PDB entry 6PRC | X-ray diffraction, 2.30 A resolution | chains C and M of the 4 polymer chains in the assembly

[Chain C]
Protein: Photosynthetic reaction center
From: Blastochloris viridis
UniProt: P07173 (CYCR_RHOVI); residues 1-336 here correspond to UniProt positions 21-356 (UniProt number = residue number + 20)
Amino-acid sequence (336 residues; each row starts with the number of its first residue):
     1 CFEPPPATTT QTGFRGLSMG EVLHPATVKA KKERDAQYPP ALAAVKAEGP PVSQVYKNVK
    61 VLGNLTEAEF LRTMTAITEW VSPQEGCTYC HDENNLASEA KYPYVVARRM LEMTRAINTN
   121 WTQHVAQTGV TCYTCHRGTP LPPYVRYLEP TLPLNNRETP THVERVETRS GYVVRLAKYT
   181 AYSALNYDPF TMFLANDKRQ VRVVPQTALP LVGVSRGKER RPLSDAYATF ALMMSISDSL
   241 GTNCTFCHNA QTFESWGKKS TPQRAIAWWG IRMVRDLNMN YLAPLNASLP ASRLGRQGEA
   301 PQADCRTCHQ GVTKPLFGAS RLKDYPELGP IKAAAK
Disordered / not traced: 333-336
UniProt features mapped onto this chain:
  - binding site (heme): M74, C87, C90, H91, M110, H124, C132, C135, H136, M233, C244, C247, H248, C305, C308, H309
  - site: C1 (Not N-palmitoylated)
  - lipidation: C1 (S-diacylglycerol cysteine)
Glycans and other covalent adducts: heme (HEM) linked to C87, C90, C132, C135, C244, C247, C305, C308
Bound ions: heme Fe (4 sites), coordinated by M74, H91, M110, H124, H136, M233, H248, H309
Residues lining bound ligands:
  - heme (HEM), molecule 1: Y56, K57, N58, V59, K60, V61, L62, F70, L71, M74, T75, I77, T78, S82, G86, H91, L96, A97, P103, Y104, A107, R108, L111
  - heme (HEM), molecule 2: I77, V81, Y89, Y102, P103, V106, A107, M110, L111, M113, T114, V130, T131, H136, P140, L141, P142, V145, L277, L282, L289, R293, P301, Q302, T307, L328
  - heme (HEM), molecule 3: I117, H124, V125, A126, T128, G129, V130, T134, L194, I236, L240, F246, Q263, I266, A267, G270, I271, M273, V274, L277, D304, H309, T313, K314, P315, G318
  - heme (HEM), molecule 4: V201, R202, V203, V204, Q206, T229, F230, M233, M234, I236, S237, L240, T242, N243, F246, H248, F253, E254, W256, Q263, R264, A267, W268, I271, R272

[Chain M]
Protein: Photosynthetic reaction center
From: Blastochloris viridis
UniProt: P06010 (RCEM_RHOVI); numbering as in UniProt (aligned over 1-323)
Amino-acid sequence (323 residues; each row starts with the number of its first residue):
     1 ADYQTIYTQI QARGPHITVS GEWGDNDRVG KPFYSYWLGK IGDAQIGPIY LGASGIAAFA
    61 FGSTAILIIL FNMAAEVHFD PLQFFRQFFW LGLYPPKAQY GMGIPPLHDG GWWLMAGLFM
   121 TLSLGSWWIR VYSRARALGL GTHIAWNFAA AIFFVLCIGC IHPTLVGSWS EGVPFGIWPH
   181 IDWLTAFSIR YGNFYYCPWH GFSIGFAYGC GLLFAAHGAT ILAVARFGGD REIEQITDRG
   241 TAVERAALFW RWTIGFNATI ESVHRWGWFF SLMVMVSASV GILLTGTFVD NWYLWCVKHG
   301 AAPDYPAYLP ATPDPASLPG APK
Bound ions: bacteriochlorophyll b Mg site 1 near H180 (its only coordinating residue here); bacteriochlorophyll b Mg site 2 near H200 (its only coordinating residue here); Fe2+: H217, E232, H264 (shared with 2 residues of chain L)
Residues lining bound ligands:
  - bacteriochlorophyll b (BCB), molecule 1: I46, M120, F154, V155, I158, V173, I177, W178, H180, I181, W183, L184
  - bacteriochlorophyll b (BCB), molecule 2: G62, A65, I66, I69, M120, L124, F148, A151, I152, F154, V155, I158, W183, L184, T185, F187, S188, N193, F194, Y195, W199, H200, S203, I204, A207, Y208, V274, M275, A278, G281, I282
  - bacteriochlorophyll b (BCB), molecule 3: L184, Y195, Y208
  - bacteriochlorophyll b (BCB), molecule 4: Y195, H200, G201, I204, G205, Y208, G209, L212, F270
  - bacteriopheophytin b (BPB), molecule 1: A58, F59, G62, S63, I66, L67, S123, L124, W127, V131, I144, N147, F148, A151, S271, V274, M275
  - bacteriopheophytin b (BPB), molecule 2: Y208, G211, L212, A215, A216, W250, T253, I254
  - menaquinone-7 (MQ7): L212, L213, A216, H217, T220, V243, A246, A247, W250, I254, F256, N257, A258, T259, I260, V263, W266, F270
  - 15-cis-1,2-dihydroneurosporene (NS5): I66, I69, L70, F88, I104, W113, L114, G117, L118, M120, T121, V155, I158, G159, C160, W169, V173, P174, F175, G176, I177, H180

[Interface between chain C and chain M]
Contacting residue pairs (121; chain C residue first):
  Q11(C) - Y308(M)
  T12(C) - Y308(M)
  T12(C) - L309(M)
  G13(C) - Y308(M)
  F14(C) - Y305(M)  hydrophobic
  F14(C) - P306(M)  hydrophobic
  F14(C) - Y308(M)
  L17(C) - Y305(M)
  V163(C) - Q83(M)
  S170(C) - V77(M)
  S170(C) - D80(M)
  S170(C) - Q83(M)
  S170(C) - Q87(M)  hydrogen bond (backbone-side chain)
  V173(C) - E76(M)
  V173(C) - Q87(M)
  V173(C) - W90(M)  hydrophobic
  V173(C) - L91(M)  hydrophobic
  V174(C) - R86(M)
  V174(C) - Q87(M)
  Y182(C) - W90(M)  hydrogen bond (backbone-side chain)
  S183(C) - W90(M)
  A184(C) - W90(M)
  A184(C) - Y94(M)
  A184(C) - W178(M)  hydrophobic
  A184(C) - D182(M)
  L185(C) - D182(M)  hydrogen bond (backbone-side chain)
  N186(C) - E76(M)
  N186(C) - Y94(M)
  N186(C) - K97(M)  hydrogen bond
  Y187(C) - K97(M)
  R202(C) - D314(M)  salt bridge
  R202(C) - A316(M)
  V203(C) - R190(M)
  V204(C) - I189(M)
  V204(C) - N291(M)
  P205(C) - R190(M)
  P205(C) - D290(M)
  P205(C) - N291(M)  hydrogen bond (backbone-side chain)
  P205(C) - L294(M)
  Q206(C) - L294(M)
  T207(C) - D290(M)
  T207(C) - N291(M)
  T207(C) - L294(M)
  A208(C) - V289(M)
  A208(C) - D290(M)  hydrogen bond (backbone-backbone)
  A208(C) - N291(M)  hydrogen bond (backbone-backbone)
  A208(C) - L294(M)
  A208(C) - W295(M)
  L209(C) - F288(M)
  L209(C) - D290(M)
  L209(C) - K298(M)
  P210(C) - G286(M)
  P210(C) - T287(M)
  P210(C) - F288(M)
  P210(C) - V289(M)
  P210(C) - D290(M)
  S215(C) - V166(M)
  R216(C) - L165(M)
  R216(C) - V166(M)
  R216(C) - G286(M)  hydrogen bond (side chain-backbone)
  R216(C) - T287(M)  hydrogen bond (side chain-backbone)
  G217(C) - Q99(M)
  G217(C) - V166(M)  hydrogen bond (backbone-backbone)
  G217(C) - G167(M)
  K218(C) - Q99(M)  hydrogen bond (side chain-backbone)
  K218(C) - Y100(M)
  K218(C) - G101(M)
  R220(C) - Q99(M)  hydrogen bond (backbone-side chain)
  R220(C) - V166(M)
  R220(C) - E171(M)  salt bridge
  R220(C) - R190(M)
  R220(C) - Y191(M)
  R221(C) - Q99(M)
  P222(C) - K97(M)
  P222(C) - Q99(M)
  P222(C) - S170(M)
  L223(C) - S170(M)  hydrogen bond (backbone-side chain)
  L223(C) - E171(M)
  L223(C) - W183(M)
  L223(C) - R190(M)
  S224(C) - K97(M)  hydrogen bond (side chain-backbone)
  A226(C) - A186(M)
  Y227(C) - P174(M)
  Y227(C) - W183(M)
  Y227(C) - A186(M)  hydrophobic
  F230(C) - T185(M)
  A250(C) - N193(M)
  Q251(C) - N193(M)  hydrogen bond (backbone-side chain)
  Q251(C) - Y196(M)  hydrogen bond
  Q251(C) - Y293(M)
  Q251(C) - P303(M)  hydrogen bond (side chain-backbone)
  Q251(C) - Y305(M)
  T252(C) - Y293(M)
  E254(C) - N291(M)  hydrogen bond
  W256(C) - T312(M)
  W256(C) - P313(M)
  W256(C) - D314(M)
  W256(C) - P315(M)
  G257(C) - A311(M)
  G257(C) - T312(M)  hydrogen bond (backbone-backbone)
  K258(C) - D304(M)  salt bridge
  K258(C) - Y305(M)  hydrogen bond (side chain-backbone)
  K258(C) - P306(M)
  K258(C) - A307(M)
  K259(C) - Y293(M)
  K259(C) - D304(M)  salt bridge
  S260(C) - P310(M)
  S260(C) - T312(M)
  T261(C) - L309(M)
  T261(C) - T312(M)  hydrogen bond (backbone-side chain)
  P262(C) - L309(M)
  P262(C) - P310(M)
  P262(C) - T312(M)
  A265(C) - T312(M)
  A265(C) - P315(M)  hydrophobic
  W268(C) - P315(M)  hydrophobic
  W268(C) - A316(M)  hydrophobic
  W268(C) - P322(M)
  W269(C) - P315(M)
  W269(C) - P322(M)
  R272(C) - K323(M)  hydrogen bond (side chain-backbone)
Also at the interface, not in a pair above, chain C (58 interface residues in all): R169, G171, A177, N249, F253, S255, Q263
Also at the interface, not in a pair above, chain M (62 interface residues in all): H78, A98, G172, P179, F187, G192, A321

[In short]
Chain C and chain M form an interface of 58 and 62 residues respectively, with 22 hydrogen bonds and 4 salt
bridges. Polar contacts include R202(C)-D314(M), R220(C)-E171(M) and K258(C)-D304(M). Chain M binds 4 copies
of bacteriochlorophyll b, bacteriopheophytin b, menaquinone-7 and 15-cis-1,2-dihydroneurosporene.
Chain C is Photosynthetic reaction center and chain M is Photosynthetic reaction center, both from
Blastochloris viridis; the structure, Photosynthetic reaction center from rhodopseudomonas viridis (dg-420314
(triazine) complex), was determined by X-ray diffraction together with 5PRC and 7PRC from the same study.
